Entry 7SFU (electron microscopy, 4.20 A resolution (low resolution: residue-level contacts below are approximate; hydrogen-bond / salt-bridge calls are withheld)); this record covers chains H and I of the 12 polymer chains in the assembly.

Chain H:
Name: Spike glycoprotein E2
Source organism: Venezuelan equine encephalitis virus (strain TC-83)
UniProt: P05674 (POLS_EEVV8); residues 1-423 here correspond to UniProt positions 335-757 (UniProt number = residue number + 334)
Chain sequence (423 residues; row label = number of the first residue in the row):
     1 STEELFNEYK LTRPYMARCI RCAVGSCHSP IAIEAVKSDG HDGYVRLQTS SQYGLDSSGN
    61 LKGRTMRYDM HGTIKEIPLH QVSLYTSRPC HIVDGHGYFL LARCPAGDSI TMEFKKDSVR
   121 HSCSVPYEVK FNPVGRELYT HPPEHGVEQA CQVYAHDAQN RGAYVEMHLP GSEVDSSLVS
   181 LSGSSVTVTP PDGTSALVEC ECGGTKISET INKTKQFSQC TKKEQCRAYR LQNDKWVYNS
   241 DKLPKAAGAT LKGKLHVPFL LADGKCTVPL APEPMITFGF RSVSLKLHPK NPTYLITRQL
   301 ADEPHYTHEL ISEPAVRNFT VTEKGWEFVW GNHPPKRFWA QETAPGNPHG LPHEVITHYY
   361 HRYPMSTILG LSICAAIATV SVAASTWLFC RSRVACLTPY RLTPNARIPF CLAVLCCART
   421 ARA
Disulfide bonds: C19-C123, C22-C27, C90-C104, C151-C266, C200-C226, C202-C220, C396-C417
Covalent attachments: N-acetylglucosamine (NAG) linked to N212
From the paper describing this entry:
  - mutagenesis - S184G, S184R (>90% reduction): decreased binding to mVEEV-71
  - mutagenesis - D94A: decreased binding to mVEEV-68
  - mutagenesis - N332A: abolished binding to mVEEV-43
  - mutagenesis - N332A: abolished binding to group I mAbs

Chain I:
Name: Capsid protein
Source organism: Venezuelan equine encephalitis virus (strain TC-83)
Notes: EC 3.4.21.90
UniProt: P05674 (POLS_EEVV8); residue numbers follow UniProt; this construct covers 114-275
Chain sequence (162 residues; each row starts with the number of its first residue):
   114 KRQRMVMKLE SDKTFPIMLE GKINGYACVV GGKLFRPMHV EGKIDNDVLA ALKTKKASKY
   174 DLEYADVPQN MRADTFKYTH EKPQGYYSWH HGAVQYENGR FTVPKGVGAK GDSGRPILDN
   234 QGRVVAIVLG GVNEGSRTAL SVVMWNEKGV TVKYTPENCE QW

Interface between chain H and chain I:
Residue-residue contacts - 22 pairs, chain H then chain I:
  T398(H) with A170(I); Y173(I)
  P399(H) with Y173(I); V263(I); T264(I)
  Y400(H) with G262(I); V263(I)
  R401(H) with Y177(I)
  L402(H) with Y173(I); L175(I); Y177(I); W258(I); T264(I)
  T403(H) with K146(I); G262(I); V263(I); T264(I)
  P404(H) with G144(I); K146(I); Y191(I); W258(I)
  A406(H) with K146(I)
Other interface residues (no listed pair), chain H (11 interface residues in all): V394, A395, L397
Other interface residues (no listed pair), chain I (14 interface residues in all): F148, S171, K172

Overview:
Chain H and chain I form an interface of 11 and 14 residues respectively. From the paper: S184G and S184R of
chain H reduce binding to mVEEV-71; D94A of chain H reduces binding to mVEEV-68.
Chain H is Spike glycoprotein E2 and chain I is Capsid protein, both from Venezuelan equine encephalitis virus
(strain TC-83); the structure, CryoEM structure of Venezuelan Equine Encephalitis virus (VEEV) TC-83 strain
VLP, was determined by electron microscopy.
